PDB entry 8VFY | electron microscopy, 2.89 A resolution | chains J and O of the 11 polymer chains in the assembly

[Chain J]
Molecule: 186-nt DNA strand
Sequence (186 nucleotides; row label = number of the first residue in the row):
     1 ATCTTTCCTATTGCTTTAAAGGCAGAGGACTGTATTGATCAGTCCAAACT
    51 TCTTTCTGCATGTACATGGAAAACTGGCCAAGGCAAACACGTCCGGAATG
   101 ATGGTATTTAAGAACAAACATTCCCTGGTATCAGCAAGTACAGTGCCCTG
   151 CTGACAGAGCAGGAGACACAAAGTACCATCTCGGAT
Disordered / not traced: 172-186

[Chain O]
Molecule: Hepatocyte nuclear factor 3-alpha
Source organism: Homo sapiens
UniProt: P55317 (FOXA1_HUMAN); numbering as in UniProt (aligned over 1-472)
Sequence (478 residues; numbered 1 to 478; the number before each row is that of its first residue):
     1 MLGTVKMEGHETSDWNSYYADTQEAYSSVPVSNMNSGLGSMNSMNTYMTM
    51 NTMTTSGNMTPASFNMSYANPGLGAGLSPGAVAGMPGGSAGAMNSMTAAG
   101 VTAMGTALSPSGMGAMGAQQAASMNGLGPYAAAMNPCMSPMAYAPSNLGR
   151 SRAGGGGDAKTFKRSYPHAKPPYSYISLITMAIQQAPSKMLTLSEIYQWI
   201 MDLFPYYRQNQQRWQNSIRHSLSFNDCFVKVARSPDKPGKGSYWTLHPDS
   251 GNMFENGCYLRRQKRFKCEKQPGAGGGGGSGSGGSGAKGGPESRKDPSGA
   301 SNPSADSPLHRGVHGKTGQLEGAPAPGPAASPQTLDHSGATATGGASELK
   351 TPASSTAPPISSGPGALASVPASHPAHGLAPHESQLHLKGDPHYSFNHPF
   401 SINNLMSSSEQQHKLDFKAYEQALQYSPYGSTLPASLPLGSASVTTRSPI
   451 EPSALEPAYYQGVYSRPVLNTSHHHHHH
Disordered / not traced: 1-167, 270-478
Differences from the reference sequence: expression tag (473-478)
UniProt features mapped onto this chain:
  - DNA-binding region: Ala169 to Leu260 (Fork-head)
  - modified residue (Phosphoserine): Ser307, Ser331

[Interface between chain J and chain O]
Contacting residue pairs (19; chain J residue first):
  DT149(J) with Leu193(O), sugar contact; Ser194(O), hydrogen bond to the phosphate; Tyr197(O), phosphate contact; Arg219(O), base contact
  DG150(J) with Leu193(O), phosphate contact; Arg219(O), hydrogen bond to the base; Ser223(O), sugar contact; Lys230(O), phosphate contact; Ser242(O), phosphate contact; Trp244(O), hydrogen bond to the phosphate
  DC151(J) with Arg219(O), base contact; Ser223(O), hydrogen bond to the phosphate; Lys230(O), salt bridge to the phosphate; Trp244(O), phosphate contact
  DT152(J) with His220(O), base contact
  DG153(J) with His220(O), hydrogen bond to the base
  DA154(J) with His220(O), base contact
  DA158(J) with Arg261(O), base contact
  DG159(J) with Arg261(O), hydrogen bond to the base
Interface residues without a listed pair, chain J (10 interface residues in all): DC148, DC160
Interface residues without a listed pair, chain O (12 interface residues in all): Asn216, Gly241

[Overview]
Chain J and chain O form an interface of 10 and 12 residues respectively; the contacts include 6 hydrogen
bonds and 1 salt bridge. Polar pairs include DG150(J)-Arg219(O), DG153(J)-His220(O) and DG159(J)-Arg261(O).
Curated annotation (UniProt) lists a DNA-binding region on chain O.
Here chain J is a 186-nt DNA strand and chain O is Hepatocyte nuclear factor 3-alpha (Homo sapiens). Entry
8VFY (Cryo-EM structure of FoxA1 in complex with ALBN1 nucleosome (class 1)) was determined by electron
microscopy (same publication as 8VFX and 8VFZ).
